2QF0 - chains B and C of the 3 polymer chains in the assembly; structure by X-ray diffraction, 2.50 A resolution.

Chain B (and C):
Protein: Protease degS
Source organism: Escherichia coli
Notes: EC 3.4.21.-; chain C of this document is another copy of the same molecule, construct and numbering; everything in this record applies to it too
UniProt: P0AEE3 (DEGS_ECOLI); residues 27-256 here = UniProt positions 27-256
Amino-acid sequence (243 residues; row label = number of the first residue in the row):
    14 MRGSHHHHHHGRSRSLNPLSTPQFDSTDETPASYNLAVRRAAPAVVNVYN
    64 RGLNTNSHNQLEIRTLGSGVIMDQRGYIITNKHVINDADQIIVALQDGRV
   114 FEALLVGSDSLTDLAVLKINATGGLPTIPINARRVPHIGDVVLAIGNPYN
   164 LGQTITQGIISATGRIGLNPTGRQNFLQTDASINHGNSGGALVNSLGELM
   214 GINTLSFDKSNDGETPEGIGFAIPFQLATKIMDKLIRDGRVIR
Disordered / not traced: 14-37, 70-71, 224-225, 253-256 (chain C: 14-40, 69-72, 224-225, 253-256)
Construct notes: expression tag (14-26); modified residue (85, 213, 245)
Modified residues: Mse14 (selenomethionine); Mse85, Mse213, Mse245 (selenomethionine; parent Met)
Curated features (UniProtKB/Swiss-Prot):
  - active site (Charge relay system): H96, D126, S201
  - binding site (substrate): T184
  - mutagenesis: D122 (D122A: Causes substantial reduction of peptidase activity. Binds activator peptides), Y162 (Y162A: Loss of peptidase activity. Binds activator peptides; Y162F: Loss of 60% of peptidase activity), R178 (R178A: Causes substantial reduction of peptidase activity), P183 (P183A: Loss of peptidase activity. Also affects an interface contact between the PDZ and protease domains), Q191 (Q191A: Loss of peptidase activity), H198 (H198A: Behaves like wild-type; H198P: Partially bypasses the requirement for peptide activation, acts synergistically with mutations that disrupt contacts between the protease and PDZ domains and ...), S201 (S201A: Does not restore RseA degradation in a degS disruption. Loss of RseA degradation), E227 (E227A: Loss of peptidase activity), K243 (K243D: Increases the basal rate of RseA cleavage 3-fold, acts synergistically with an rseB disruption), R256 (R256A: Dramatically increases the basal rate of RseA cleavage; R256D: Dramatically increases the basal rate of RseA cleavage)

Chain B / chain C interface:
Residue-residue contacts - 56 pairs, chain B then chain C:
  S39(B) with R53(C); R147(C), hydrogen bond (backbone-side chain); E211(C), hydrogen bond
  T40(B) with N144(C); R147(C)
  E42(B) with R53(C), salt bridge; R147(C), hydrogen bond (backbone-side chain); L209(C)
  T43(B) with L209(C)
  P44(B) with R147(C); N207(C); S208(C); L209(C), hydrophobic
  A45(B) with D153(C); V154(C), hydrogen bond (backbone-backbone); S208(C), hydrogen bond (backbone-side chain)
  S46(B) with G152(C), hydrogen bond (side chain-backbone); D153(C), hydrogen bond
  Y47(B) with G152(C), hydrogen bond (backbone-backbone); V154(C), hydrophobic
  N48(B) with H150(C); I151(C), hydrogen bond (side chain-backbone); G152(C)
  V51(B) with I151(C), hydrophobic
  Y162(B) with P183(C); F220(C), hydrophobic; E227(C); T228(C); P229(C); I232(C), hydrophobic
  N163(B) with P183(C)
  L164(B) with R178(C), hydrogen bond (backbone-side chain); T184(C); I232(C), hydrophobic
  G165(B) with R178(C), hydrogen bond (backbone-side chain)
  Q166(B) with R178(C), hydrogen bond (backbone-side chain)
  T167(B) with S174(C); R178(C), hydrogen bond; Q191(C), hydrogen bond
  I168(B) with I151(C), hydrophobic; I172(C); S174(C), hydrogen bond (backbone-side chain)
  T169(B) with D193(C)
  Q170(B) with Q170(C), hydrogen bond; I172(C); D193(C), hydrogen bond (backbone-side chain)
  S195(B) with E230(C), hydrogen bond; G231(C)
  N197(B) with P229(C); E230(C), hydrogen bond (side chain-backbone); I232(C)
  H198(B) with E227(C)
  D221(B) with E227(C)
  P229(B) with E230(C)
  E230(B) with E230(C)
  G231(B) with E230(C), hydrogen bond (backbone-side chain)
Also at the interface, not in a pair above, chain B (30 interface residues in all): L156, P161, I196, T228
Also at the interface, not in a pair above, chain C (30 interface residues in all): R146, A175, N182

Overview:
The chain B/chain C interface involves 30 residues from each chain, with 20 hydrogen bonds and 1 salt bridge.
Polar pairs include E42(B)-R53(C), S39(B)-R147(C) and S39(B)-E211(C). Curated annotation (UniProt) lists 3
active-site residues, substrate-binding residue T184(B) and 10 mutagenesis sites on chain B.
Chain B and chain C are both Protease degS (Escherichia coli); the structure, Structure of the delta PDZ
truncation of the DegS protease, was determined by X-ray diffraction, deposited together with 2QF3 and 2QGR.
